PDB entry 9DDT | X-ray diffraction, 1.68 A resolution | chains A and B

[Chain A]
Protein: Alpha- and gamma-adaptin-binding protein p34
From: Homo sapiens
Reference sequence: Q6PD74 (AAGAB_HUMAN); numbering as in UniProt (aligned over 1-177)
Sequence (177 residues; numbered 1 to 177; the number before each row is that of its first residue):
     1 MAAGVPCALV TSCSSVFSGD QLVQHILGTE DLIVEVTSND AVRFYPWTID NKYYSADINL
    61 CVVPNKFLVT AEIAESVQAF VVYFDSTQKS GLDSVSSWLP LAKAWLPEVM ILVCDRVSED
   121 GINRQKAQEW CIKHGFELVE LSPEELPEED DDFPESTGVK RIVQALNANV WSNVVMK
Not modelled in the structure: 1-3, 31-39
From the paper describing this entry:
  - mutagenesis - Y53R/Y54R, D151R/F153R/E155R: abolished binding to AP-1 complex subunit sigma-3 (chain B)
  - disease-associated variants - V139I, E144K: unchanged binding to AP-1 complex subunit sigma-3 (chain B)
  - disease-associated variants - V139I (Tm change 1.7 degC), E144K (Tm 60.4 degC): decreased stability
  - conformationally variable residues (order/disorder transition): D151, F153, E155
  - mutagenesis - Y53R/Y54R, D151R/F153R/E155R, A168R: abolished binding to GST-AP2sigma1

[Chain B]
Protein: AP-1 complex subunit sigma-3
From: Homo sapiens
Reference sequence: Q96PC3 (AP1S3_HUMAN); residue numbers follow UniProt; this construct covers 1-154
Sequence (154 residues; each row starts with the number of its first residue):
     1 MIHFILLFSR QGKLRLQKWY ITLPDKERKK ITREIVQIIL SRGHRTSSFV DWKELKLVYK
    61 RYASLYFCCA IENQDNELLT LEIVHRYVEL LDKYFGNVCE LDIIFNFEKA YFILDEFIIG
   121 GEIQETSKKI AVKAIEDSDM LQEVSTVSQT MGER
Not modelled in the structure: 122-154
From the paper describing this entry:
  - conformationally variable residues: V98

[How chain A and chain B interact]
Residue-residue contacts (41):
  N51(A) with L101(B)
  K52(A) with F95(B); D102(B), salt bridge
  Y53(A) with F95(B); L101(B), hydrophobic; D102(B), hydrogen bond; F105(B), hydrophobic; N106(B), hydrogen bond
  Y54(A) with F105(B), hydrophobic
  E108(A) with Q11(B); K13(B), salt bridge
  V109(A) with Q11(B)
  M110(A) with Q11(B), hydrogen bond (backbone-side chain)
  Q128(A) with R10(B)
  I132(A) with L40(B); S41(B)
  G135(A) with Q11(B)
  F136(A) with R10(B); Q11(B)
  E137(A) with Q11(B), hydrogen bond
  D151(A) with R61(B), salt bridge
  F153(A) with R61(B), hydrogen bond (backbone-side chain); Y62(B), hydrophobic; A63(B), hydrogen bond (backbone-backbone); D92(B); V98(B), hydrophobic
  P154(A) with A63(B)
  E155(A) with R10(B), salt bridge; R61(B), salt bridge; A63(B); S64(B)
  R161(A) with S64(B), hydrogen bond
  N167(A) with L101(B)
  A168(A) with R15(B); E100(B); L101(B), hydrophobic; I104(B)
  N169(A) with F105(B)
  V170(A) with I104(B), hydrophobic; F105(B), hydrophobic
  M176(A) with F105(B), hydrophobic
Also at the interface, not in a pair above, chain A (25 interface residues in all): I111, Q164, A165
Also at the interface, not in a pair above, chain B (22 interface residues in all): Q37, H85, V88
Interface features reported in the paper:
  - residue pairs: K52(A)-D102(B) (salt bridge), Y53(A)-D102(B) (hydrogen bond), Y53(A)-N106(B) (hydrogen bond), Y53(A)-F105(B), Y53(A)-L101(B), E108(A)-K13(B) (salt bridge), Q128(A)-R10(B), I132(A)-L40(B) (hydrophobic contact), I132(A)-S41(B) (hydrophobic contact), E137(A)-Q11(B) (hydrogen bond), D151(A)-R61(B) (salt bridge), F153(A)-V98(B) (hydrophobic contact), F153(A)-Y62(B) (hydrophobic contact), F153(A)-V88(B) (hydrophobic contact), F153(A)-R61(B) (hydrogen bond), F153(A)-A63(B) (backbone contact), E155(A)-R10(B) (salt bridge), E155(A)-S64(B), R161(A)-S64(B) (hydrogen bond), A168(A)-L101(B) (hydrophobic contact)
  - interface residues, chain A: A168(A)

[Overview]
25 residues of chain A and 22 residues of chain B are in contact; the contacts include 7 hydrogen bonds and 5
salt bridges. Polar contacts include K52(A)-D102(B), E108(A)-K13(B) and D151(A)-R61(B). The paper describes
salt bridges between K52(A) and D102(B), E108(A) and K13(B) and D151(A) and R61(B) among others; hydrogen
bonds between Y53(A) and D102(B), Y53(A) and N106(B) and E137(A) and Q11(B) among others; contacts between
Y53(A) and F105(B), Y53(A) and L101(B) and Q128(A) and R10(B) among others. The paper reports that Y53R/Y54R,
D151R/F153R/E155R and A168R of chain A abolish binding to GST-AP2sigma1; the interface residue A168(A); 5
substitutions were tested in all.
Chain A is Alpha- and gamma-adaptin-binding protein p34 and chain B is AP-1 complex subunit sigma-3, both from
Homo sapiens; the structure, AAGAB pseudoGTPase domain in complex with AP-1 clathrin adaptor complex sigma 3
subunit, was determined by X-ray diffraction (same publication as 9DDS).
